Entry 2FSJ (X-ray diffraction, 1.90 A resolution); this record covers chain A.

== Chain A ==
Protein: hypothetical protein Ta0583
Source organism: Thermoplasma acidophilum
UniProtKB: Q9HKL4 (Q9HKL4_THEAC); numbering as in UniProt (aligned over 1-326)
Sequence (346 residues; row label = number of the first residue in the row; numbers below 1 keep their minus sign (Met-19 is residue -19)):
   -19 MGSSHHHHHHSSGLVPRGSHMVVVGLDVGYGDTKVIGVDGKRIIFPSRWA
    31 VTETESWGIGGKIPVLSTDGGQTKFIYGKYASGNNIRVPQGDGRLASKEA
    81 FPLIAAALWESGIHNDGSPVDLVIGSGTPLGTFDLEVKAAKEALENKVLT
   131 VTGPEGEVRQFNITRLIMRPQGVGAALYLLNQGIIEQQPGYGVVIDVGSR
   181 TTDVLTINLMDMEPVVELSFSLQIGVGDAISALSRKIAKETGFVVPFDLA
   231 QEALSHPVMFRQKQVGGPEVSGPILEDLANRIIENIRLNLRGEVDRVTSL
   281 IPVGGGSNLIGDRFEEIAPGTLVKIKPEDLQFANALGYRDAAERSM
Disordered / not traced: -19 to 0, 38-41, 96-98, 326
Construct notes: expression tag (-19 to 0)
Swiss-Prot annotation at these positions:
  - binding site (ATP): Tyr10 to Lys14, Ser179, Gln231, Gly285 to Asn288, Gln311

== In short ==
From UniProt: 12 ATP-binding residues.
Chain A is hypothetical protein Ta0583 (Thermoplasma acidophilum); the structure, Crystal structure of Ta0583,
an archaeal actin homolog, native data, was determined by X-ray diffraction (same publication as 2FSK and
2FSN).
